Entry 7ANE (electron microscopy, 3.90 A resolution); this record covers chains Ao and 1 of the 124 polymer chains in the assembly.

== Chain Ao ==
Protein: mL79
Organism: Leishmania major
UniProtKB: Q4Q547 (Q4Q547_LEIMA); residue numbers follow UniProt; this construct covers 1-284
Amino-acid sequence (284 residues; row label = number of the first residue in the row):
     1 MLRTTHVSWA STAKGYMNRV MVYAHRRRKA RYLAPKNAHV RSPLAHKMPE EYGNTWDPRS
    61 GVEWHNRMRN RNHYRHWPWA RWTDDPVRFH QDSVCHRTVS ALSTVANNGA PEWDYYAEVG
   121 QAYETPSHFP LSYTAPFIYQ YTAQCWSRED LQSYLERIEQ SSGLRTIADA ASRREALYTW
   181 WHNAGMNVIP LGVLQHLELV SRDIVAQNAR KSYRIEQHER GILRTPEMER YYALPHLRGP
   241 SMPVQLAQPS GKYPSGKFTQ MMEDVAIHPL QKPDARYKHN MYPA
Disordered / not traced: 1-9

== Chain 1 ==
Molecule: Large ribosomal RNA
Organism: Leishmania major
Sequence (18998 nucleotides; numbered -1268 to 17728 plus 4 insertion-coded residues; 3 numbers in that range are skipped by the numbering (no residue carries them; nothing is unmodelled there); the number before each row is that of its first residue; a row labelled like 857A-857D holds insertion residues (857A, then the next letters in order); numbers below 1 keep their minus sign (U-1268 is residue -1268)):
 -1268 UUUCAAAAAU UGACUAAUUU UGAUAUUGUU UUGGCUCUGG ACUAAUUAAU UCUCCUUUAA
 -1208 UUUUAUUAUC UAAAAUUUGC AUACUUACAU AUUAAAGUAG UUAGUUUAGA UAUGAAAAUU
 -1148 AGUUAGAUUU CCAUUUGAAU UAGUUAUGUU AAAUAUAGAA UUAGUUAGGG UUGAUAAUGA
 -1088 AAUCAAUUAA GUUUAUAUAU AAAGUUAGUU AGUCAAUAUG AAUUUUUUUG CAAACAUUUC
 -1028 CGGUUGACUU CAUGUGAUUA CACGUACUCC GUUUUGUUUU UAUGUGUCAU GAUUUGCAUU
  -968 GAUUUUUUCG CAACCACACC AUAAAUCUAA UAUACUCAAC AGCACCUACC AAGAGUUAAA
  -908 AAUGAAAUUA AAUAAAAAUA AAAAAUAAAA UAAAAAUAAA AUAAAAAUAA AUUUAAAAAU
  -848 AAAAAUAAGU UUAAAAAAUA AAUUAAAAUA AAAAAUUAUA AAAUGGAAAU UGAAAAAUAA
  -788 AUUACAAAUA AAAGAUUAAA UUUGAAUUAA UUACAGAAAU UAGACACAAC ACGCCCGAUC
  -728 GAUUUCAUGC AUACACUUUU ACUUCGUUUU CGGUUUACGU UUUGUUGUUU GUAUUGGCUC
  -668 GAUGGAUGAA UAUAAAAAGC UUAAAUACAA AAUUUCCAAC AAUUGGAUAA GCAAGAGUUA
  -608 AAAAAUGAAA UUAAAUAAAA AUAAAAAAUA AAAUAAAAUA AAAUUAAAAU AAAAUAAAAA
  -548 AUAAAAAAUU AAAAAUAAAA UUAAAAUAAA AAGUUAGAAA AUAAAAAAUU UAAAAAAUAU
  -488 AAUUUGAAAA AUAAAUUACA AAUAAAAGAU UAAAUUUGAA UUAAUUGCAG ACACUAGACA
  -428 CACAUUUCCG AUCGAUUUCA CGUAUACAUU UGUACUUCGU UUUUGGUUUA UGUUUUGUUG
  -368 UUUGCACUGA UCGAGCAAAA UUUUUAUUUU AUAUAUAAUU UAAACUUUUG UUGUUGUUUG
  -308 UUAGUAAGCA AAAAUAUUUA UGUCAUUUUA AUAUUAUUUA UGUACUUACU AUUAUUUUGA
  -248 UAAAUUUUAA CUUUAAAUAG CAUAAAAACU ACAAUCAAUA AAGCAUAAAA AAAUUUAUUU
  -188 AUGAUUAUAU UAAUAUAAAA UGACCUAAUA UAAUGAAAAU ACUUUAGUGU UAAGUUAUUU
  -128 GUUUUAUUAU GAAAUAAGUU GCACUAUUUA UUGAAUUAAU AAAGAAAGAA UAGAAAUAAA
   -68 UAAGUUAUAA UAUCUUUAAU UUAUUUAUAA UUUCUUUGCA UUUGUAUUUA GUGUGAGUUU
    -8 ACAUUUAAUU UUAUAUUAUU UUAGUGUUAG UAUAUAUUUA AAUUUAAUCA AAGUUAUUAU
    52 UAAAUAAUAU UGAUUUUGGA UGAAUUUAAU UUUUAAUUAU AUUUUUGAAU UUUAAUUUUA
   112 UUAUUUUGAU UUAAUAUUUU UAAAAUAUUA UAUAUUUUAG AUUUAAAUUU GUUGUUUUAU
   172 AUUUAGUUUA AUGUUUAUAA AUUGAUAAUU AAUUUGUUUU AUUUUAAAGU UUUUAUGAAC
   232 UGUGAUUUAU AGUUUAUUAU UUUUAGUUUA AUGUUUAAAU AUUUAACUAG UGAUGGCACA
   292 GUUGUUCUAU AUGUACCUAU AAAAAAUAGU AAAAUUAUUU UAAUUAAAUU AAUAAAUAAU
   352 UAUUAAACUA AUUUUAUAUU AAUAUUAUGA AAAAUUUAAA AAUUAAUUUU UUUUUCUAAU
   412 UUUUAUAUAU UGAAGUAAUA UGUAUUGAAU UGAAUAUUAA AAAUACAAAU UUAAUUUGUA
   472 AUUAAUAAAU AUAUUUUAUU UUAAUAGAUG UUUAAUGUUA AUUAAUUUAU UAUUUUAAUA
   532 UUUAAUAUUU GUUUAUACAA AAGUAACUUU UUUUGAAUAU AAAGAAUUAU UAUUAUAAAU
   592 AUUAUUUUAA AAAUAUAAAA AUAUUGUUAA UAAAAUUAUC AAGUUUCAAA AGCGUUUAUU
   652 AAAUGCGUCG GUCUAAGUAU UAUAUUUAAG AUUAUUCUUG UAUAUAGAUU UUUAUUUUAA
   712 UAAUUCUACA UAAUUAAAAA UUAACCUCAA AUUAUAUUUA UUAGUAGCAU AGUAAUUUAU
   772 UAACUGAUUA UUAAAGCGUU CCAUAGAAAA UUUUAAAAUU AUAACAAUCU AAAUAAAUAA
   832 UAAAUUAAAA UAAAAAUUUU AAAAAA
857A-857D AAUU
   861 AAAAAAUUAA AAUAGGGCAA GUCCUACUCU CCUUUACAAA GAGAACGUUU AUAUGUAAUU
   921 GUAUGUUUGA UUGGGGCAAU ACUAUAUCUA UUUAUAUAGA AAAAGAACUA UAUUUAUUGA
   981 AAUAAUAAAA GGUUCGAGCA GGUUAACAAG CAUUAAUACU AAAUGUGUUU CAUCGUCUAC
  1041 UUAUUGCUAA AUUAUAAUUG AUUGUUCAUC AAAAAAGCAA UUCGUUAGUU GGGUUAAAAU
  1101 CGUUGUAAAG CAGAUUUGUU UAUAUAUUUA AUUUUUGUAU AUAGUUAAAA AUUAAUAUUA
  1161 GUACGCAAGG AUUCAUUAUU UGUAAUUUAA AUAUAUUAAA UGUUAUUUUA UUAAAUAAAA
  1221 UAAAAUAAGU CAAUUGUUAU UAUUCAUAUU AAUUUUUUUA AAAGUUUUUU AAUUUUAUAU
  1281 UAGUUUAUUU GUUUAAAAAG UAUCUAAUUA AUUCAUUAUU UAGGAAUAGU UAAUAAUAAU
  1341 UUAUAAUUCU GAUUAGAUUU GUUUGUUAAU GCUAUUAAAG GGGUGUGGAA AAAGUGUUAA
  1401 AUUUUUGAUA UAUUUAAAUA AUAAAUAAAA UAUAACUUAU UAGUCAGAAA UGGAUGCCAG
  1461 CCGUUGCGGU AAUUUCUAUG CUUUUAAAUA UUAUACAUUU AUUUUAUAAA UUUGUUACUA
  1521 UAUAUUUUUA GUCAAUAAAA CUAAUAAUUA UUUUUAUUUG UUUUUAAACA CCGUUUGGUA
  1581 UAUGCAAAUA AAAAAUGACA UUAAUUAUUA AUUAUAUUAU AUUAUAUUUA UUCAUUUAAG
  1641 UCAACAAUAU CUAUUUACUG UUUUUGACAA CAUGAUAAGG AUUAUAAAUG GUAUUGCAAA
  1701 UUUUAUAAUC AAAACUAAUU UAUUAUAUUA AAUUAGCAUG UUUAGAUAAA ACAAUAAAUU
  1761 UAGAAGGUAU UGUUGCCCAC CAUUCUUUGU AAUAAAGACA ACGUGCAGUA AUUAAUGUAU
  1821 UUAUAAAAAU AUAUUUUUUU UUUUUAAAUU UUCGUUGCCU UUUUUAUUAU UUAGAAAAUU
  1881 UAUGAAUUUA UACAAAUCAA UAAUGAAAAU UAUAGUAUUA UUAUUUAUGA GGAGAAUUUU
  1941 CGGAAGGAGG GAUUUUCGGA CCAGGAAUGU CCAGAGAGGU UUCGGGCAUC AGCGAUUGAU
  2001 UUUGGGAGAA CGGAGCCGCC GAGUGAAAUU UGCCCAGAGC AGAGUCGGGA GAAGAGUGGA
  2061 UCGACCGAAG AAAAGACCGU UUUUCGGAAG GGGAGCAGGU CCAACCGAUU UUUUUGCCAA
  2121 CUUGCACAGG AGGGAGCCAG AAGCGCACUC AAAGUUAGUU UUGGGAGAUU UGAAGGGAGA
  2181 AAUUUCCGAG UUUAUUCAUA UAUUUUUUAG UUUGUGUUAG CAAAUUUUGA AAUACAACUU
  2241 UUUUGCAAAU UGGAAGAAAA CCUCCCAAAU GUAGCUUCCC AAUCUUCCUC UCUAAUCCAU
  2301 UCCCAACGGU CUUUCCCCCA UCAUCCUCAG AUGUCUCUUC CCCCCCAAAA AAUCCUAAAA
  2361 AUCCAAGUUC AUCUCGCUCU CUCUCCCCUC AAUUUCCUUA AAAACUCGCU UCCUAAACUU
  2421 AUCCCGAAAA CCCCGCUCUU CUUCCCUCUA AAUCUUUAUC UCCUCCCCUC CAAAUCUCCC
  2481 UCAAAUCUCU CCUCUCUUCU CCCGAAACUU UAAUCUUUUU AUUUUAUAAA UAAAUUUGGU
  2541 AUUUAAAAUA UUAUAAUUAA AUAUUCUAAA UUAUUUAAUA AUAUUAGAAA UGAAUACUUU
  2601 AUUAAAAUAA UAUUAAUGUG UAAUAUAUUU AAUCAUAUUA GAAUUCCGUU UAAAUUGAAA
  2661 UAUAUUGAAU UGUAAUUAUC AAUACAAUAU AAGUUAUUAA AUAAUAAUUU AAUUUUAUAU
  2721 GUUUUAUAAU UGUAAUUAUU UAGUUUUGAA AGUUUAUAUA UAAACAAGAU AUAACCUUUU
  2781 UAUUUUUUAA UACAAUUUUA AAUGAAAUUU AUGAUUUAUU AUUAUUAAAU AUUACUGGCA
  2841 GACUACAUGA AAAAUAUAAA AAGGCAUUUG UAUAGGUUUA CUUUUGGACC UCAACAUCCU
  2901 GCAGCUCAUG GCGUUUUAUG UUGUUUAUUA UAUCUUUCUG GAGAAUAUAU AGUUUAUAUU
  2961 GAUGUAAUAA UUGGUUAUUU GCAUCGUGGU ACAGAAAAGU UAUGUGAAUA UAAAACUGUA
  3021 GAACAGUGUU UACCGAUGAA GACUGGAUUA UGUGAGUGUC GUUUGCAACG AGCAUUUACU
  3081 GUCAUUGUGU UUUGAGUAUA UGUUGAGGUG UUGUCUUGCU AUUCGCUGUG CAUUUAUGCG
  3141 UUUAUUAAUG UGUGAGUUUA CGCGUUGUUU CAAUGGACUU CUUUGUUGCU CUUGUAUGGU
  3201 UAUGGAUAUA GGAUCAUUGU CGCCAAUGCU UUGAUCGUUU GAAGAACGUG AUAAGUUGAU
  3261 GACUUUUUUU GAUUUGUGUU GUGGUUGUAG AAUGCAUUUA GCAUUUAUGU GCUUAUUAGG
  3321 UUUACUUGAU GAUUUUGUAU UUGGGUUUAU AGAUUUUUUA UUGAUGUUGU GUAUAUCAUG
  3381 UUUAUUUGUU UUAGAUUUAU AUGAUUUGCU UUUUAUUGGA AAUAGACUUU UAUAUUUGCG
  3441 UUUGCGCGGG UUAGCAUUUU UUGAUGUUUU UGAUUUAUGU UUUAAUAGUA UAAGUGGUUG
  3501 UUUGUCUAGA UCGUUGGGUA UGGUAUGAGA UGUUAGAUUA UAUAGUUGUU ACGAAUUAUA
  3561 UUUUAUGUUA GUUUUUGAUU AUUGUUUUUG UUAUUUAGGU GAUGCAUUUG AUAGACUUUU
  3621 UUUGCGACUU UUUGAUAUGC GUAUGAGUAU ACUUCUAUGU AAACAAUGCU UUUUUGUAGG
  3681 UUUUUUUGUC UUUGGAUUUG UGUGUUUAUU UGAUUAUAUG UAUGUUGAUG UAACUAUAGA
  3741 AACUAUAAUU AGUUUAUUUU AUAGUUUAUG AUGUUGCAUA UUACCAGGAU GUUCAUUUGC
  3801 UAAUGUUGAA CAUCCUAAAG GCGAAUACAG UAUUUUUUUA UGUUUUUUAU AUGGAUUUAU
  3861 AUCACGUUUA CGUAUACGUU GUGCAGAUUU UGUGCAUAUU UGUUUAUUAG AUGUGAUGAU
  3921 GCGAGGGUUU AUGUUGCACG ACUUAGUAGC AGUUAUUGGU AAUGUUGAUG UUGUUUUUGG
  3981 UUCUGUAGAU CGAUAAGCUA UUUAUUUAUA UACAAAAAUG AAAGAUGAAU CUAAAAAUUG
  4041 GUGCGGAGGG GUUUGAUUUU UGUUGGGGUU CUGUCUUACC UGCUAUUUGU AUAGUUUAUU
  4101 UAACUUUUUG UUUAUGUGGA UUAUUUUGUA UUAUGUUUGG UAGUUUUGUU UUUAUUGAUU
  4161 AUUGUUUUAU UUGUUUUUUU UCUUGUCUUG UAUUUUGUUU AGUAUGCUUG UUGUGCGAUU
  4221 UAUUUGUAGA UUCAUUACGG GGUUUGUUUG AUGUUUGUUG UUUUAUACGU UGUAUUCAAU
  4281 AUUGUUUUGU AUGGUUUAUA AUUAGUGAAU UACUUCUUUU UUUAUCUUUA UUUUAUGUAG
  4341 UUUUCAGUUU AGUUUUAUUU GUGAGUGUUG AAUUUGCAUU UGUAUUUGUU AUGCCUAUUA
  4401 UGUUUAGUUG UUUAAUUUGU GAUUUUGGUU UUGUAUUUUA UUGAUAUUUU AUUGAUAUUU
  4461 UUAAUUUAUU AAUUAAUACA UUUUUAUUAU UUGUAAGUGG UUUAUUUGUU AAUUUUGUUU
  4521 UAUUUUUAUU UUGAUUUCGU UUUUUUUUAU GUGUUUUAUU UAUGUUAUGA GUCGGUAUAU
  4581 UAUUUGGCUU UUUGUUUAUG UGAAAUCAAG UUUGAGAGUU UUCAUUAUUA UUUGUGACUU
  4641 GUAGUUGUGG CGUAUUUGGA UCAAUACUUU UUUUAAUCGA UUUAUUGCAU UUUAGUCAUG
  4701 UCUUUUUAGG UAUAUUUUUG UUAUUUUUAU GUUUUAGUCG UUGUUUUAAU UUUUUAUGUA
  4761 UGGAUACACG UUUUGUAUUU CUAUAUGUAG UGUGCCUAUA UUGGCAUUUU GUUGAUUGCG
  4821 UUUGAUUUUU UUUAUUACGA UUUGUAUAUU UUGAUGUUUU AAGUGUGGUU UACUUAUAUG
  4881 CAUAAAGGCU CAAUUUUGAA UUUUUAAAUU UUAUUCUAAA AAGCGGAGAG GAAAGAAAAG
  4941 GCUUUUAACU UCAGGUUGUU UAUUGCGUAU UUAUGGUGUG GGUUUUAGUU UAGGUUUUUU
  5001 UAUUUGUAUG CAGAUAAUUU GUGGUGUGUG UUUAGCAUGA UUAUUUUUUA GUUGUUUUAU
  5061 AUGUACUAAU UGAUAUUUUG UUUUAUUUUU GUGAGAUUUU GAUUUGGGAU UUGUAAUACG
  5121 AAGCACACAU AUUUGUUUUA CAUCGUUGUU AUUUUUUCUU CUUUAUGUUC AUAUAUUUAA
  5181 GUGUAUAGUA UUAAUAAUUU UAUUUGAUAC ACAUAUUUUA GUAUGGGUGG UAGGUUUUGU
  5241 GAUAUAUAUA UUUAUAGUAA UAAUAGGUUU UAUUGGCUAU GUUUUACCAU GUACAAUGAU
  5301 GUCGUAUUGG GGUUUAACAG UGUUCAGUAA CAUUUUAGCA ACUGUCCCAG UUAUUGGUAC
  5361 UUGACUUUGU UAUUGAAUAU GAGGUAGUGA GUAUAUUAAU GAUUUUACAU UGUUAAAAUU
  5421 ACAUGUGUUG CAUGUGCUAU UACCUUUUGU AUUAAUACUU GUAAUAUUUA UGCAUUUGUU
  5481 UUGUUUACAU UAUUUUAUGA GUUCAGAUGG UUUUUGUGAU CGAUUUGCAU UUUAUUGCGA
  5541 ACGUUUAUGU UUUUGUAUGU GAUUUUAUUU ACGAGAUAUG UUUUUGGCUU UUUUGAUAUU
  5601 AUUUUUUGUA AUUUAUUUUA UUUUUAUAAA UUGAUAUUUU GUUUUUCAUG AAGAAUCUUG
  5661 AGUUAUAGUU GAUACAUUAA AAACAUCUGA UAAGAUUCUU CCUGAGUGAU UUUUUUUAUU
  5721 UUUAUUUGGU UUUUUAAAAG CUGUACCAGA UAAAUUUACU GGUUUAUUAU UAAUGGUUAU
  5781 UUUAUUAUUU UCCUUAUUUU UGUUUAUAUU AAAUUGCAUA UUAUGAUUUG UUUAUUGUAG
  5841 AAGUUCAUUG UUGUGAUUUA CAUAUUCAUU AGUUUUAUUU UAUAGUAUAU UUAUGAGUGG
  5901 UUUUUUAGCA CUGUAUGUUA UAUUAGCAUA UCCUAUAUGA AUGGAAUUAC AAUUUUGAGU
  5961 GUUGCUUUUG UUUAUGUUAG UUGUAUGUAG AUUAGAUUAA AAAUUUAUAU AUUUUUUAUU
  6021 AAGCGUUAAU AUAUUAAAUU UUAUUUAGAA UAGUAUUAAU AAUCAAAGGG UUGGAAGAAA
  6081 UUUGCGAAAG AAAGGGAUCU UAGAAAGGAA AUUUUAGUUU AAGACCGAGA AGGGGAGAAG
  6141 GGAGAGAGAG AUUCGUGUUA UUUAAUUUUU AUGGAUUAAU UGCGUAUUAC UGUAUAACAU
  6201 AUUUAAAUGU CUAUAUUUUA UUUUGUAUUG UAUUUAUGUA UUAUAUGGCU UUUUUAUUUU
  6261 GUUUUUGCAU UUUAUUAGAU UUUAUAUUAU UUGGAAGUCU UUUAGUAGGA GAUGCGUUUA
  6321 UGGAUGUUUU UUUUUUACGU UAUCUAUUAU GCUUUUUGGA GUGUUUUUCA UUAUUAUGUA
  6381 GAUGUAUAUC UACUUUUUUA CGAAUGUUUU GUAAUCUUUU GUCUUCGCAU UUUUUGAUGC
  6441 UUAUGUUUUG UGAUUUUGUA UAUUUUUUUA UUGUAUUUCU AUUAUUUUUU UUAAUGUGUG
  6501 AUAUUAUUUA UUUUAUGAUA UUUUCAUUCG CCAUGCUAUU UUGCAUAAUA UUUUAUUUAU
  6561 UUUUAUAUGC AUUAGAUAUG UUUUGCGCAU UAUUACAAAU AUUUAUAUUU UGUAAUAUGA
  6621 UAAUGCAAUU AAUCAUGGAU UUUUUAUUGU UAUUAAUUUU UCAUUAAUUU AUAGAAUUAA
  6681 AUCGAAUAAG UUAAUUAUAU CAAAAAAUAG UAUAAAUAUA CUACAACUUA AUAUAAAAAA
  6741 UAGGUUUGAA AAUCGCACAG UAUGUAAUCG UACAACUCAG AAUCCUAUAA AUUGAUAAGA
  6801 AAAUAUAAAG AUGUUAAUUA UUAGUCUAAA AUAAAAAAUA UAAAUAAUAA CCAACCAUAU
  6861 UAUUGAAAAG AAAAUAAUAC AAAUUCCCAU AUAACUUAAG UGAAGUAGUA AACAAAAUAC
  6921 UUUUAAAAAA AAACCAAAUA CUAUUGGAAU AGCACCAAUA CAUAAAAAAA UACUUGCUAA
  6981 UAAUACACUA AUUAAUAAAU UAUUAAAAAA GCUAAAAAAA AUAAAGUUAA UUAAAAAAUA
  7041 AUUUUCAUUA UAUUUAAUAU CGAACAUAUU AUAUACUAUA AAAAAAUAAU AUAAAAUUAU
  7101 UAAUAUAAUC AGACUUAAUG AGUAAAUUAA AUGAAAAUUU AGAUACAUAU AAAAGAUGUA
  7161 AUUUUUAUUA GAAAUAAAUA UUAAAAAUAA AAAACUAAAA UUAUUAACGC UAAGUACAAA
  7221 UAAAAGACUU ACAAUUGCAA AACUAUUUAA UCCAAUUAAC ACGCAUGUAA UGCAUUGUAU
  7281 UAUAAUAAGU UUUAUAAAUA UUAUAUAAAA GUAAAUAAAG CAAAUAAGCA AAAUAAUAAG
  7341 UAUAAAGCAA AAUAAGACAU AAAAUGUUAG CAUGUAGAUA AAUAUAAACA CUCCAAGCCG
  7401 AAUGUAUAAU UGUUCUAAAA AUAAAAUCAA UAUUGCAAUA UAUAAUUUAA AUAAUAUAAG
  7461 UAAUAUAUAA AAUAAGCAUA AUAUACCUAA UCAUUCUUCA UCAAAUAUUA GAAAACAAAA
  7521 AUCACAGAGA UAAAAACAGU AAUUUAGUAA CAUAUAAUAU AGCAAGACAA AUAAUAAUAU
  7581 AAAGUUUAUU AAAUUUAUCA UAUAAUAAUA UCAUAAUAUU AGUAUUUUAU AACCGAAUCU
  7641 ACUUGAUAUU AAUAUAAGAA AAAGUAAUAA GCUAAAUAAU UCAAAUAGUA UUGAAAUAAA
  7701 AAGUAUAUGU AUUACAUUUA AAAACAUAAA AAUUAUUAUA UAUUGUAUAA UUAUUAUCAU
  7761 GAAUACGAAU CUAGUAUCAA AGUUUAAAAA ACAAAAAAGA AAAAAAAAGC AAAAUAAAAA
  7821 AAGUAGUAAA AAGAUAAAGC AUAUAUAUGA GUCUAAAAUU GUUAGUAUUA UUAUGUUAAU
  7881 AAUUACAAUU CAUAUUAAAU CAAAUGAUAA AUAAAAAAGU GAAUUAUAAU CACAUAAGAU
  7941 AAUAAAACUA UAAAGUAAUA AAAAUAAUAU UAUAUGUAUU AAGUAUAGAA ACAGAAGGAU
  8001 UUCGAAAGGA GAGGACAGUU UAAGGAUUUU GAGGAGAAAU UUCGAGGGGA AAGGGGGGAA
  8061 CCAGAAGAAC AUAGAAGUCA GUUUUCGAUA UUAAAAUAAU AUAGCAAUUA UUUUUGUAGU
  8121 GAACAGUCAA AUAAAAGUAA GAACGCACAU GUAGAAUAAA AAAAUAAGUA UAAAUGCUUG
  8181 CGCUGUUGUA AUUUUUAGUC UAUAACCAAU UACCCUUGGA UAAAAAAACC CAAUAAUUAA
  8241 GAUAAUUAUA GCUUUAAAAC AUAUAAAUAA GCCCCCAAAA CAGAGACUGG CUAAUAAUAA
  8301 UGUUGUCAGU AACACAUGAU UUAUUUCAAG AACGGAAUAU AAUAUAAAAA AGAAUCCUGA
  8361 UAGUUCUGUA AUCAACCCAG CGACUAAUUC ACUUUCACAU UCCAUAUAGU CGAAUGGUAG
  8421 UUUUAAUCCG UCUAGAAGCA UACUUAUUCA AAAUAUACAU ACAAAUAAGA UGCCGGCAAU
  8481 AUAAAAGUUU GUAAUAUAAA UCUGCCCAAC ACAAAUGUCU UUAAUGCAAA AAAAGCUAAA
  8541 GUAGUCUAAC GAAUAUACAG UUGUGUAUAA UAAAAAUAAG CCACUUUCAG AAAUAAUACU
  8601 AAAAAACAUA GUGCGCAUUG CAGAAAGAUA UACAAAGCAA CUAGAGAAUA AAAAGCAACC
  8661 UACAAAAAAU GUGCUAAACA UAUUACUGAA AACAUGUACG CACAUCAUUA UUGUAAUAGU
  8721 GAAUCCUGUG UCUAAUAACA GUAUAAAACC UAUAGGAAAA UAAAACCAAC CAAUAAAAAU
  8781 GCAGCAUGUA GUAAUUAACA UUGCACCUAU UAAGUAAAUG AUUUCAAAAC UAAUUACAAA
  8841 AAUGAUAAAU UUAAUAAAAA GUUUUAUUCC GUCAGUUAUU GGUGUUAAAA UUCCAAAAAA
  8901 ACAAAGGGCC GGACCUAUUC GUAUUUGAAC UAAAGCUAAA AUUCUUCUUU CACAAAGACU
  8961 UACAAAGCCG GUCAAGACAA GAACAACUAA AAUGUCAAUA AUAAUAAUGA UAAUAAUAUC
  9021 UAUAUUUAAC AUUUUUAAUU AUGGCUUUUA UUUUAUCAUU UUGAAUGAUU UUUUUACUGG
  9081 AUUCUGUAAU UGUUUUAUUA UCUUUUGUGU GUUUUGUAUG UAUAUGGAUA UGCGCUUUAU
  9141 UAUUUUCAGC AUGUUUAUUA GUGUCGAAAU UAAAUAAUGU UUAUUGUACU UGGGAUUUCA
  9201 CGGCAUCUAA GUUUAUUGAU GUGUAUUGAU UCAUUAUUGG AGGUAUGUUU UCAUUAGGAC
  9261 UUUUACUUAG GUUAUGUUUG UUAUUAUAUU UUGGUCAUUU AAAUUUUGUU AGUUUUGAUU
  9321 UAUGCAAAGU UGUUGGAUUU CAAUGGUAUU GAGUCUAUUU UAUUUUUGGA GAAACAACAA
  9381 UAUUUAGUAA UUUAAUUUUG GAAAGUGAUU AUAUGAUUGG UGAUUUACGU UUAUUACAGU
  9441 GUAAUCAUGU UUUAACUUUA UUAAGUUUAG UUAUAUAUAA AUUAUGAUUA UCUGCUGUUG
  9501 AUGUUAUACA UUCAUUUGCA AUUUCAAGUU UAGGUAUUAA AGUAGAGAAC CUGGUCGUUG
  9561 UAAUGAAAUA GUUUUAUUUU CAUCAAAUAA UGCUACAGUG UAUGGGCAAU GUAGUGAACU
  9621 UUGUGGUGUA UUACAUGGAU UUAUGCCAAU AGUGAUUUGU UUUAUAUAGG UAUAUAAUCU
  9681 AUAUCAUAAU AUUAGGGGAA AGAAGGACUG AGUCGAAUAU UUGAUUUAUU AUGUAUUAGG
  9741 AGUUAUGAUU UUAUAUUAUG AUGAUUUGAU UUAGACUUUA UUUUAUAUGA UUUCGUUUUU
  9801 GAUUUUGUAG UGUGUAUAAC UUUUAUUUUU GUGUUUGUCU UAGGUUUUUU UCUUAGAAUA
  9861 UUUUUUAGUU UUGUAUUUGU GUUAUUAUUU AUAGUUUUUU UUGGUUUAUU UAUGCUUACG
  9921 UUUAUGUAUA UAGGUUAUUU UAUAUAUUAU AUUUAUAUAU UAUAUAAUUU UAUAUGUUAU
  9981 UUUUUUUGUU UUAGUAUUUC GUAUUUAUUA UAUUAUAUUG AGUUUUUUAC AUAUUUAUUA
 10041 UGUUUUAUAU UUAUAGAUUU UAUAUCGUUU UCUAUCCAUU UAAUUUCUUA UUUUGGCAUU
 10101 AUUUAUAUAU UUAAUGUUAU AUUUUGUUCG UAUUUAUUUU GUCUAUUUUA UUUUAUAAUU
 10161 UGUUUUAUAU UUUGUUUUAU AUUUUUUGUU AUUCGAUGUU UAUUUAUAAU AGUUUAUGAU
 10221 UUUUUGUUUU UUAAUUUUGA UAUAUAUUUA UCAUUUUUAA UGUGUGAUAU GUUGUAUAUC
 10281 GAUUAUAUAU GUUUUUUAUU GAUAUAUUUU GGUUUUAUAU UUUCAUUUAU AUUAGGCUUU
 10341 UUUUGUUUUA UAUUUGUUUU AAAUUAUGUU UUUUUAGUAU UAUUUUUUGU CUUGGCGUUA
 10401 UUUUUUGGGU UUUUAUUUUU AUCAUAUGGU AUUUUUAUAU UUUUUAUUUA UUAUUUUUUU
 10461 UGAUUAUUCG UUAUAUAUAG UCGUACAUGU UUUACAUUAG UGCAAUCGGU AAUUAUAUUU
 10521 UUUAAAUUUU UAUACUUUGA UGUUUUUUUU AUAUUUAUAU UUUUAUUGAU AUUGUUUAUU
 10581 AUUUGUUUUU UUGGUUUCUU UUUAAAAGAU UUUUUAUUUU UGAAUUUUUU UUUUGAUAUG
 10641 UUUAUUGUAU UAAUAAGUUA UGAUGUGAAU AAUUAUUGUG CAUUUUAUAA UCAUUAUCAA
 10701 CAGUUUUGUG UUACUCAAUU AUUGUCUAUU UAUAUGUAAA AAAAUAAAAA UAAAGAUUGU
 10761 CAAAAAUAUA UAAAAAAAAC AAAGCAGAAA CACAAUAUUA AAAACAGGUA GUCUAAAACU
 10821 AUAUGCGCAA AGUCAACUAG UAAUAAAUAU AAAACCAUUA CACAAGGUAU UCAGGUUGAG
 10881 AAGUAGAAAA AGCAGUAUAG GCUGAAUACG AAUAGAUUAA CAAAGAAUAA ACAAUAGUCU
 10941 CAAAAUAAAA ACACACAGAA CAGUGCGCAU AAAAACAAAA UUAAGCUUGC UAAUAAUAGC
 11001 AUUCCGUAGA GCAUGAAUGA ACUUCAAAAU AAAAAUGACA CAGGAUAGUC AGAUAUUCUA
 11061 CGAGGAAAUG CAUACAUACC UAAACUAUGC AUUGGGAAAA AAACCAUAUU AGAUCCUAUA
 11121 AAAAGCGUAC UAAUAAAGUA AAACAUUCAG AAUAAAUAUA AUUCUAUAGG UAGUCAUUUU
 11181 GCAAGAAAGU GAAUAAAUCC UGCAAGAAAU CCAACAACAG CACCUAAAGA UAAAACGUAG
 11241 UGAAAGUGAC CGACUACAAA GUAUGUGUCA UGUAACAUGA UGUCUAUACC AACAUUCGCC
 11301 AAAAAAAGCC CUGUUACAGC ACCAGACAAA AACAUAAAAA UAAACAUUAU AACAAAAUAU
 11361 AUCUCAAAUG UAAUUAUAAU AUCUGUAUAA AUAAAACUAU AGAUCCAAUU GAAUAGCUUG
 11421 ACACAUGUGG GUAGGCCAAU CAAAAUAGAU ACUCCACCAA AAUAUGCUCU AGAAUCAACA
 11481 UCCAUCCCUA CAACAAACAU GUGAUGCGCU CACACAAACA UACCUAAGAU CGCAAUUAAU
 11541 AUCAUUGAAU AUAUCAUUGC AACCGCACUG AACACACAGC GAAAUCCGAC UAUUUCAAUA
 11601 AUAGUAGAGA UAAGACCAAA UACAGGUAAU AAUAUUAUAU AAACUUCAGG AUGACCAAAA
 11661 AAUCAAAACA GGUGUUGAAA UAGAAUCAAG UCACCACCAC CAACAACAUC AUAAAAUGAA
 11721 GUAUUAAAGU UUCUGUCACA UAAAAUCAAG GUCACACCUC CCGCUAAUAC UGGUAAAGUU
 11781 AUUAUUAACA AAAUAGCAGU UAUAAGCGCA GCUCAAAUAA AUAGCGAUCA CGAUAAAAAA
 11841 CUAAAGAAUU UUCUACGACA GCAAAAUACA GUACCAAGUA AAUUUAUAGA GUUUAAAAUA
 11901 CUUGAUACAC CUAAUAGAUG AACCGCAAAC AUAACAAAGU CACAAGCCAA ACUUGAAUGA
 11961 AAGUCUAUAC AUAUUAAAGU AGGAUAUAGC GUCCAACCCA CACCCAUACC UUCCUCAGUC
 12021 AAAAAACCGC UUACAACACA GCCAAAUCCG GCCAAGUACA UUCAAAAACU CAUGUUGUUU
 12081 AAACGUGGAA AAACCAUAUC GGGAAAACCU GCCAUAACAG GAAUAAAGUA GUUCACAAGA
 12141 CCUCCCAUCA UAACAGGCAU UAUAAACGCA AAAACCAUUA UCAAUCCAUG CGAGGUAAUU
 12201 AAAACGUUAU AAAACUGGUA AUCUCCAAAC AAAACACCAC AUCCUAUAAU AGAAAGUUCA
 12261 AGUCUAAUAA AUAGUGAAUA AACAUAUCCA ACGAAUCCUG AUAGGAUUGC AACUAAGAGA
 12321 UAACACAAAC CAAUCAUUUU AUGCGAAACA CUUAAACACA CCAAACAAAG UCAAAACAUU
 12381 UUCAAUAUAA AAAAUUUAAA UUUAAUUUGU UUGAUUUUAU AUAUAGUAAU AAUCCAAUCA
 12441 AUUUUCGCUC UCGCCUUUCU CCCACCCCCU UCUGCUUUCU UCCCUCCAAC CUCUCUUCUU
 12501 CCCCUCCCUA CCUUUCUUCC CCUUCUAUUU CAGUUCCUUC UCCCCCUCCC UCCUAAUCCC
 12561 UGCUCUUCCA AAGUCUCUCU UUCUUCCCCU AAAGUCUUUC CCUGCUUUCU AAUUUACUGA
 12621 UUAAAAUAGU AUACGUGCUU GGUUAAUGUG UAUUGACUUC AGUCAAAAUA UAAAAGUAGA
 12681 GCUAGAUUAA AGUAACUAAA UAAUAAAAUU UAAUAGAUGU UUAAGUUUAU AUUGAUUACU
 12741 UUGAUUUUUU UGUUAUUAUU UUUAAUAGUC AUAUUUAUAU UUAUUAAUUA UAGUUUUUGU
 12801 UUAGCAUUGC AAUUAAAUUA UGUUUAUAUA AAUAUAUAUC UAAAUUAUAU UAGUCUAUGA
 12861 UUUAUUUUUU UCAUGGGAGU UAUUGUAUAU UUUCUUGUUU UUCUUUUGUC ACGUAAGUUA
 12921 GUGUCUUACA CAAAAUAUUU UUAUGUUUUA UGCUCGUAUU UAUUUAUAUU UUUUGAUGUU
 12981 GUAUUUAUAA UUUUAAUAGA UGACUUUAUG UGUUUUAUGA UUUUAUUUGA AAGUUUAUUU
 13041 UUUCCAAUUU GUUUUGUAAG UUUAUUUUUU AAUUUUAAUA AUAGAUUUAU AUUUGCUAUA
 13101 UUUUAUUUGG UAGUAUUUAG UUCCUUAAGC UCAAUAAUGU GUAUUAUGAU UUGUAUAUUA
 13161 AUUAUUUUUC AUUUUAAUGU UUUGAGUCUG CAUAGUUUUG UUGAUGUGUG UAUUUUUGAU
 13221 AGUUUAUACU UAGGUAUGUA UAUAUGAGUG UUAUUAUUUA UAAUGUUUGC UAUUAAGUAU
 13281 CCAAUCUGAC CAAUGCAUGU AUGAUUACCA GAAAUGCAUG UAGAAGUCAA UACUGAAUUA
 13341 AGUGUGUUGU UAGCAAGUGU UGUGUUAAAA AUAGGUUUUU UCGGUCUUUA UAAAUUUUUA
 13401 UUUUUGAGUU UUAAUCAACU UUCGUUAUGG UUUUUAGGUU UUGUGGAUUG UUUAGUGAUG
 13461 UUAGGUUUGA CAUUUUUGGC UAUUACGUUA UUAUUUUUGA GUGAUUAUAA AAAAAUAAUC
 13521 GCAAAUUGGU CUGUUAUACA UACGGGUAUA GCCUUAAUUU UAUUGUGACA UAACGAUAUA
 13581 UUGUUUUUAG GUUUAUUGAU UUUUUGUAAU UUAUCACAUA UAAUAAGUUC UGCAUUAAUG
 13641 UUUAUAAUGG UCGGAUAUAU GUAUGAUAAU UAUGGUAUUC GAAUAUUUUU AUUAUUGGUG
 13701 UCUUUUUUUG GUAUUAGUUU GUGGAGUUCA UUAUUUUUAG GGAUUUUUUU AUUUAAUAUA
 13761 GAUUUCCCAU UUAUGCUGUU AUUUUAUGUU GAUAUAUUUU UAUUGUAUGG GCUAAUUUCA
 13821 UUAUCAUUUG UAUAUAUUUG UUGUUUUUAC AUAAUAAUAU UAGCAAUAUU UCUAUCAUCG
 13881 AUAUAUAUAU AUAUAUGCUU AAGUUUUUAU UCUUUUAUAU GAGUAGAUAA AUACUUACGU
 13941 UUAGAUUUAA CAAUAAAUGA UAUUUAUCUA UAUUUUGUUA UAAGCGUGAU GGUUAUUUUU
 14001 CUAUUUUAUU UAAUUUAUUU GUUAUUUUAA UUAAUUUUAU UACACUAUUU UUUUUUCCGU
 14061 CCAGAUCUUU UAACAAAUCC CAUUCUCCCC CCUUUUCCUU CCCCCCUUUU UUAAAACCUU
 14121 AAAAGUCCCC UUCUGCGAAC UUCUUAUGUC UCGUGUUCUG UCUCCCCUGU CUCCCGCUCU
 14181 GCCCUCUUUC CCUCUUUUCC AAACUAAUCC UAUUGACCUU UAAUCUAAAG UUAAAAACGU
 14241 GAAUUUUUGA GUGAGUUGCU UUUUGUUAUU UUAGGGAAAA GCCACGAACC AAGCUCCGGA
 14301 ACCGACGGAA UUGCAAAGAA GAAAAGAAAU UUUGUAUGCU UUUGGGGAUC CUAGUUGAAG
 14361 GAAUUUUGGG GGGAGAGCCA GGAGAAAGAU UUCACGGAAU UUGUUUUCGU AAGCUAAAUU
 14421 AUAAAUUUUA AUAUUAUAAG UAUUUAAUAU UCGACUUUAU UUUUAUAUUC AGAAUUAAAA
 14481 AUGUUUAUGU UUUUUUUUAU GUUUUUUUUC AUGUUUGGAU UUGUUUGUGG UAUAUUUUUU
 14541 GUUGGAAGGC AUAUGUUAAG UUUUUGAUUA UCAAUAGUUU UAUGUGUUUU UUUAGUUUUA
 14601 UCUGUACUAU UUAGUUGUUU UUGUCUUAGU GUAUGUAUAU AUGGGUACUG CUUUUAUGAU
 14661 UUUUGUUUAA UUUUAAUUUU AGACUUUUGU UUUGUUUGAU UAACUUUUUA UUGUAAUGGU
 14721 UUUUAUAUAU UUAUUUUAUA UUUAAUUGAU AUUGUGUUUU GUUUUAUAGU UUUUUAUGCA
 14781 UUCUAUUAUA UGUAUUUUGA UGUAAUGUUA GCCCGUUUUU UCCAUAUAUU UUGAUGAUUU
 14841 GUUUUGUGUA UGAAUUUUUU UAUAUUGUCG UAUGACUUUU UAACAGCUUA UUGUGGUUGA
 14901 GAGUUGUUAG GUUUAUUUUC AUUUUUUUUG AUAUCAUAUU UUUGAUAUAG AUUUUAUGCG
 14961 UUAAAAUUUG CUUUUAAAGC UUUUUUCAUA AGUAAAAUAG GCGAUGUUUU GCUAUUAUUA
 15021 GCAUUUACAA UAUCAUUUUU AAUAAAUGGC UAUUGUGUGA UUACAUUUUA UUUUUUAUCG
 15081 UUUUUAUGUG UGGAUUAUGU UUUAUUAUUG UUUAUAAUAA UUUUAUUAUU AUUGUGUGGU
 15141 UUUACUAAGU CUACUCAAUU UGGUUUACAU AUUUGACUGC CAGAUGCAAU GGAAGGACCA
 15201 AUCCCAGUGU CUGCACUAAU UCAUGCUGCA ACAUUAGUUG UAUGUGGUAU UAUAUUGGUU
 15261 AGUUUUAUUU UUUGAUGUUU UGAUUUUUGA UUUUGUUAUU UUUAUGGAUU GCUUGGUUGA
 15321 GCUAGUUUGA UUUUAGUAAU GAUGAGUUUA UGUGUUUUUU AUAAUUUUGA UGUAAAAAGG
 15381 UAUGUUGCAU UUAGUACUAU AUGCCAAAUA AGUUUUUCUA UGUUUUGUUG UUUAUGUCUA
 15441 GAUCUAUAUG UAGGUUGUUU AAUUUUUUGU UAUCAUAUGU UUUAUAAAGC AACUUUAUUU
 15501 AUUGUGCUAG GUGUUUGAAU UCAUUUUUUU UUUGGAUUGC AGGAUAUACG UUGUUAUUUU
 15561 UUUACAUAUU UUUGUGGUUG UAUUUUAGCA CGUAUGUUAU UGAUAUUUGC UUUGUUAAAC
 15621 UCAUGUUCAU UAUGAUUUUU GUGUGGAUUU UAUUGUAAAG AUCUUCUUUU AUGUAUGUUA
 15681 AUGUUAACAU CAUUUUUUUU UAUAUUAGAG UUUUUGUGUG UGUGUAUAUU UUUUAUAUUU
 15741 UUUACUGUGU UAUAUAAUUA UUUUUUGUUA UUUUUUUUGU GUUUUGUAUU UAAAUGCUUU
 15801 UGUUUAAUUG AUACACUUUU UUUAAUUUUU GAUUUUGAAU GCUGUCUUGU AUAUUGUACA
 15861 UUUUGUUUAU AUAUGUGUUU UAUACUAAUU UUUUUUGUUU UAGAUUUUUU AUAUGUUUUU
 15921 AUUUUUUCAA GUUAUUGCUU AUUUUGAUCU UUUUAUUUAU AUUAUAUGUC UUUUUUUGAU
 15981 AUUGCGAUAU UUACUAUAUU UGUAAUGAUU UCAUUAAGUU UUGUAUAUUA UGGUUGUAUU
 16041 AUAUUUUAUU UUUUUAAUAU UGAUUGUAUU AUGUUUUUUU GACGAAUAUU UUUGUUUAUA
 16101 ACUGUCGGAU UUUUAUUUUU UAUAUUUUCG GUAUGAUAUU UUAUUUGUUU UUAUAUAUAU
 16161 AUAUUUAUGU UUGUGUGAAA UAUUGUUAUA UAUUUUAGAU AUAAUUUAAA GUAUUGUUUA
 16221 UUUUUUUGUA UGUUAUUUAU AAUAUACAUU UAGUAGAGCU AUGCAAAUUU AAUUUUGAAU
 16281 UAAAUUCAGU CUAUCAGAGU AUAUUUUAUU UAGAAAUUUA UAUUAUCUUU UAACUCCAAG
 16341 UUUUUUAAGU AGUGUUUUGC UAUUUUUUGU UAGAAUAUUA AUUGUAAAAU ACAUAAUUUA
 16401 UCUAAAUAAU UAAUUAAUGA AAAGUAACUA AGACAAAAAA UGGUAUAAAA AGUAAAAUAA
 16461 GUAUUAUAGA UAAUAGUUAA UUUUUAAUUU UAUUAUGCAA GCACAACGAA UUUAUUUUUA
 16521 GUAAUAAUAC GCCAAUAUGU UAUAUUUCCU GCCCAAUGAU UGUAUGAACA AUUUUUGUAU
 16581 GAUAAAUAAG UCGCCCACAC CACGAAAUAA CAAAUUUUUG CACGCCACAA CAAAUUUAUG
 16641 AACGAGUUUC UGUAUGCCAC AACAAAUUUA UGAACGAGUU UCUGUAUGCC ACAACAAAUU
 16701 UAUGAACGAG UUUCUGUAUG CCACAACAAA UUUAUGAACG AGUUUUUGUA UGCCACAACA
 16761 AAUUUAUGAA CUCUGUAUGC CACAACAAAU UUAUGAACGA AUUUCUGUAU GCCACAACAA
 16821 AUUUAUGAAC GAGUUUCUGU AUGCCACAAC AAAUUUAUGA ACGAGUUUCU GUAUGCCACA
 16881 ACAAAUUUAU GAACAAGUUU CUGUAUGACA CAACAAAUUU AUGAACGAGU UUCUGUAUGA
 16941 CACAACAAAU UUAUGAACUC UGUAUGCCAC AACAAAUUUA UGAACGAGUU UCUGUAUGCC
 17001 ACAACAAAUU UAUGAACGAG UUUCUGUAUG CCACAACAAA UUUAUGAACG AGUUUCUGUA
 17061 UGCCACAACA AAUUUAUGAA CGAGUUUCUG UAUGCCACAA CAAAUUUAUG AACUCUGUAU
 17121 GCCACAACAA AUUUAUGAAC GAAUUUCUGU AUGCCACAAC AAAUUUAUGA ACGAGUUUUU
 17181 GUAUGCCACA ACAAAUUUAU GAACAAGUUU CUGUAUGACA CAACAAAUUU AUGAACGAGU
 17241 UUCUGUAUGC CACGAACAAA UUUAUGAACG AGUUUCUGUA UGACACAACA AAUUUAUGAA
 17301 CGAGUUUCUG UAUGACACAA CAAAUUUAUG AACGAGUUUC UGUAUGACAC AACAAAUUUA
 17361 UGAAUGAGUU UCUGUAUGAC ACAACAAAUU UAUGAACGAG UUUCUGUAUG CCACGAUAAA
 17421 CAUAUUUAUA UUAUAUUAUA UUAUAUUAUA UUAUAUUAUA UUAUAUUAUA UUAUAUUAUA
 17481 UUAUAUUAUU AUAUUAUAUU AUAUUAUAUU AUAUUAUAUU AUUUAUAUUA UUAUAUUAUU
 17541 AUAUUAUAUU AUAUUAUAUU AUAUUAUAUU AUAUUAUAUU AUAUUAUAUA UUAUUAUAUU
 17601 AUUAUAUUAU UAUUAUAUUA UUAUAUUAUC AUUAUUAUUA GAAUAUUUAC UAAUAUAUAU
 17661 AUAUAUCUAU AUCAAGCUUG UUAGAAAAAA CUAUGUUUUU UCUAACAAGA UUGAUACUCU
 17721 CGGUAUGG
Disordered / not traced: -1268 to 36, 713-747, 857A-857D, 1159-17728
Sequence notes: conflict U1840 (A3110 in 1756572068), U1841 (A3111 in 1756572068), U1843 (G3113 in 1756572068)
Bound ions: Mg2+ near A176 (its only coordinating residue here)

== Interface between chain Ao and chain 1 ==
Contacting residue pairs - 89 pairs, chain Ao then chain 1:
  Ala10(Ao) - A409(1)  hydrogen bond to the base
  Ala10(Ao) - A410(1)  base contact
  Ala10(Ao) - U490(1)  phosphate contact
  Ala10(Ao) - U491(1)  hydrogen bond to the phosphate
  Ala10(Ao) - U492(1)  base contact
  Ser11(Ao) - U404(1)  hydrogen bond to the base
  Ala13(Ao) - U404(1)  phosphate contact
  Ala13(Ao) - U405(1)  phosphate contact
  Lys14(Ao) - U332(1)  hydrogen bond to the base
  Lys14(Ao) - U405(1)  phosphate contact
  Lys14(Ao) - A499(1)  salt bridge to the phosphate
  Gly15(Ao) - U500(1)  phosphate contact
  Tyr16(Ao) - U500(1)  sugar contact
  Met17(Ao) - U500(1)  base contact
  Met21(Ao) - U404(1)  sugar contact
  Val22(Ao) - U490(1)  base contact
  Ala24(Ao) - U402(1)  sugar contact
  His25(Ao) - U401(1)  phosphate contact
  His25(Ao) - U402(1)  sugar contact
  Arg26(Ao) - U335(1)  sugar contact
  Arg26(Ao) - U336(1)  salt bridge to the phosphate
  Arg26(Ao) - U401(1)  hydrogen bond to the phosphate
  Arg26(Ao) - U402(1)  sugar contact
  Arg27(Ao) - U402(1)  hydrogen bond to the sugar
  Arg27(Ao) - U403(1)  salt bridge to the phosphate
  Arg28(Ao) - A334(1)  salt bridge to the phosphate
  Arg28(Ao) - G501(1)  hydrogen bond to the phosphate
  Lys29(Ao) - A334(1)  sugar contact
  Lys29(Ao) - U335(1)  sugar contact
  Lys29(Ao) - U336(1)  salt bridge to the phosphate
  Lys29(Ao) - U401(1)  phosphate contact
  Arg31(Ao) - U400(1)  phosphate contact
  Arg31(Ao) - U401(1)  salt bridge to the phosphate
  Tyr32(Ao) - U368(1)  phosphate contact
  Tyr32(Ao) - A369(1)  hydrogen bond to the phosphate
  Leu33(Ao) - U368(1)  phosphate contact
  Leu33(Ao) - A369(1)  phosphate contact
  Lys36(Ao) - U335(1)  base contact
  Lys36(Ao) - U351(1)  sugar contact
  Lys36(Ao) - U352(1)  salt bridge to the phosphate
  Asn37(Ao) - A338(1)  phosphate contact
  Ala38(Ao) - A338(1)  phosphate contact
  Ala38(Ao) - A350(1)  sugar contact
  His39(Ao) - A338(1)  hydrogen bond to the phosphate
  His39(Ao) - A339(1)  sugar contact
  His39(Ao) - A349(1)  hydrogen bond to the sugar
  His39(Ao) - A350(1)  hydrogen bond to the sugar
  Val40(Ao) - A338(1)  hydrogen bond to the phosphate
  Arg41(Ao) - U398(1)  phosphate contact
  Arg41(Ao) - A941(1)  salt bridge to the phosphate
  Arg41(Ao) - C942(1)  salt bridge to the phosphate
  Trp56(Ao) - U940(1)  base contact
  Pro58(Ao) - U940(1)  sugar contact
  Val62(Ao) - A350(1)  sugar contact
  His65(Ao) - A350(1)  hydrogen bond to the phosphate
  His65(Ao) - U351(1)  salt bridge to the phosphate
  Asn66(Ao) - A350(1)  phosphate contact
  Arg69(Ao) - U370(1)  salt bridge to the phosphate
  Arg69(Ao) - U371(1)  phosphate contact
  Asn70(Ao) - U370(1)  sugar contact
  Asn70(Ao) - U371(1)  sugar contact
  Arg71(Ao) - A350(1)  salt bridge to the phosphate
  Arg71(Ao) - U351(1)  salt bridge to the phosphate
  Arg71(Ao) - U371(1)  salt bridge to the phosphate
  Arg71(Ao) - A372(1)  phosphate contact
  Asn72(Ao) - A350(1)  phosphate contact
  Asn72(Ao) - A372(1)  hydrogen bond to the phosphate
  Arg75(Ao) - U371(1)  sugar contact
  Arg75(Ao) - A372(1)  sugar contact
  Thr259(Ao) - U473(1)  base contact
  Met261(Ao) - U473(1)  base contact
  Met261(Ao) - U474(1)  base contact
  Val265(Ao) - U474(1)  hydrogen bond to the base
  Ile267(Ao) - U474(1)  base contact
  Asp274(Ao) - C457(1)  base contact
  Asp274(Ao) - U473(1)  phosphate contact
  Ala275(Ao) - U473(1)  phosphate contact
  Arg276(Ao) - A456(1)  hydrogen bond to the base
  Arg276(Ao) - C457(1)  base contact
  Tyr277(Ao) - U427(1)  hydrogen bond to the sugar
  Tyr277(Ao) - A472(1)  base contact
  Lys278(Ao) - U427(1)  hydrogen bond to the base
  Lys278(Ao) - A472(1)  phosphate contact
  Lys278(Ao) - U473(1)  salt bridge to the phosphate
  His279(Ao) - U427(1)  hydrogen bond to the base
  Met281(Ao) - U427(1)  sugar contact
  Met281(Ao) - A428(1)  sugar contact
  Tyr282(Ao) - U427(1)  hydrogen bond to the phosphate
  Tyr282(Ao) - A428(1)  hydrogen bond to the phosphate
Other interface residues (no listed pair), chain Ao (51 interface residues in all): Thr12, Ala30, Trp82, Phe258, Ala266
Other interface residues (no listed pair), chain 1 (42 interface residues in all): A337, A361

== In short ==
Chain Ao and chain 1 form an interface of 51 and 42 residues respectively, with 21 hydrogen bonds and 15 salt
bridges. Polar contacts include Ala10(Ao)-A409(1), Ser11(Ao)-U404(1) and Lys14(Ao)-U332(1).
Chain Ao is mL79 and chain 1 is Large ribosomal RNA, both from Leishmania major; the structure, Leishmania
Major mitochondrial ribosome, was determined by electron microscopy together with 7AIH, 7AM2 and 7AOR from the
same study.
